PDB entry 4M7A | X-ray diffraction, 2.78 A resolution | chains J and K of the 8 polymer chains in the assembly

Chain J:
Name: U6 snRNA-associated Sm-like protein LSm3
Source organism: Saccharomyces cerevisiae
UniProt: P57743 (LSM3_YEAST); numbering as in UniProt (aligned over 1-89)
Sequence (89 residues; each row starts with the number of its first residue):
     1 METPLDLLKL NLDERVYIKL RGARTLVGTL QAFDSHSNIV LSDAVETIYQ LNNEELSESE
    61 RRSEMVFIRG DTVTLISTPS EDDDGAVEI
Unresolved in the structure: 1-2, 80-89
Differences from the reference sequence: engineered mutation Ser-37 (Cys in P57743), Ser-63 (Cys in P57743)
UniProt features mapped onto this chain:
  - mutagenesis: Arg-21 (R21E: Sensitive to thermal stress. Decreases binding affinity for U6 snRNA), His-36 (H36A: Strongly reduces affinity for poly-U RNA ends), Asn-38 (N38A: Strongly reduces affinity for poly-U RNA ends), Arg-69 (R69A: Strongly reduces affinity for poly-U RNA ends)

Chain K:
Name: U6 snRNA-associated Sm-like protein LSm6
Source organism: Saccharomyces cerevisiae
UniProt: Q06406 (LSM6_YEAST); numbering as in UniProt (aligned over 1-86)
Sequence (86 residues; each row starts with the number of its first residue):
     1 MSGKASTEGS VTTEFLSDII GKTVNVKLAS GLLYSGRLES IDGFMNVALS SATEHYESNN
    61 NKLLNKFNSD VFLRGTQVMY ISEQKI
Unresolved in the structure: 1-10, 85-86
UniProt features mapped onto this chain:
  - mutagenesis: Arg-74 (R74A: Reduces affinity for poly-U RNA ends)

Interface between chain J and chain K:
Contacting residue pairs (31):
  Thr-3(J) / Ser-40(K)
  Pro-4(J) / Ser-40(K)
  Pro-4(J) / Ile-41(K)  hydrophobic
  Pro-4(J) / Asp-42(K)
  Pro-4(J) / Asn-46(K)
  Pro-4(J) / Phe-72(K)
  Leu-5(J) / Asn-46(K)
  Leu-5(J) / Phe-72(K)  hydrophobic
  Tyr-17(J) / Phe-67(K)  hydrophobic
  Lys-19(J) / Leu-32(K)
  Lys-19(J) / Tyr-34(K)
  Lys-19(J) / Glu-54(K)  salt bridge
  His-36(J) / Arg-74(K)  hydrogen bond (backbone-side chain)
  Ser-37(J) / Phe-72(K)
  Ser-37(J) / Arg-74(K)
  Gly-70(J) / Arg-74(K)  hydrogen bond (backbone-side chain)
  Val-73(J) / Arg-74(K)
  Thr-74(J) / Leu-28(K)
  Thr-74(J) / Phe-72(K)
  Thr-74(J) / Leu-73(K)
  Thr-74(J) / Arg-74(K)  hydrogen bond (backbone-backbone)
  Leu-75(J) / Phe-67(K)  hydrophobic
  Leu-75(J) / Val-71(K)  hydrophobic
  Leu-75(J) / Phe-72(K)
  Ile-76(J) / Asp-70(K)
  Ile-76(J) / Val-71(K)
  Ile-76(J) / Phe-72(K)  hydrogen bond (backbone-backbone)
  Ser-77(J) / Phe-67(K)
  Ser-77(J) / Ser-69(K)
  Ser-77(J) / Asp-70(K)  hydrogen bond (side chain-backbone)
  Thr-78(J) / Ser-69(K)  hydrogen bond
Other interface residues (no listed pair), chain J (17 interface residues in all): Leu-7, Arg-21, Asp-71
Other interface residues (no listed pair), chain K (20 interface residues in all): Glu-39, Val-47, Ala-48, Asn-65, Gln-77

In short:
The interface between chain J and chain K involves 17 residues on one side and 20 on the other; the contacts
include 6 hydrogen bonds and 1 salt bridge. Among the polar pairs are Lys-19(J)/Glu-54(K), His-36(J)/Arg-74(K)
and Gly-70(J)/Arg-74(K).
Here chain J is U6 snRNA-associated Sm-like protein LSm3 and chain K is U6 snRNA-associated Sm-like protein
LSm6, both from Saccharomyces cerevisiae. Entry 4M7A (Crystal structure of Lsm2-8 complex bound to the 3' end
sequence of U6 snRNA) was determined by X-ray diffraction, deposited together with 4M77, 4M78, 4M7D and 4M75.
